Entry 6PPV (X-ray diffraction, 2.05 A resolution); this record covers chains A and B of the 8 polymer chains in the assembly.

# Chain A
Molecule: U6 snRNA-associated Sm-like protein LSm1
Organism: Schizosaccharomyces pombe (strain 972 / ATCC 24843)
UniProt: P87173 (LSM1_SCHPO); residues 1-84 here = UniProt positions 1-84
Chain sequence (86 residues; row label = number of the first residue in the row; numbers below 1 keep their minus sign (Gly-1 is residue -1)):
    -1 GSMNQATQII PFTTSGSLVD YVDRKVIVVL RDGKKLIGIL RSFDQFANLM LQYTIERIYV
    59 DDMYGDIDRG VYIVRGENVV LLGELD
Disordered / not traced: -1 to 14, 84
Sequence notes: expression tag (-1 to 0)

# Chain B
Molecule: U6 snRNA-associated Sm-like protein LSm2
Organism: Schizosaccharomyces pombe (strain 972 / ATCC 24843)
UniProt: O94408 (LSM2_SCHPO); residues 1-96 here = UniProt positions 1-96
Chain sequence (96 residues; row label = number of the first residue in the row):
     1 MLFYSFFKTL IDTEVTVELK NDMSIRGILK SVDQFLNVKL ENISVVDASK YPHMAAVKDL
    61 FIRGSVVRYV HMSSAYVDTI LLADACRRDL ANNKRQ
Disordered / not traced: 94-96

# How chain A and chain B interact
Residue-residue contacts - 33 pairs, chain A then chain B:
  Ser15(A) - Lys39(B)  hydrogen bond (backbone-side chain)
  Leu16(A) - Phe61(B)  hydrophobic
  Asp18(A) - Lys39(B)  salt bridge
  Tyr19(A) - Asp59(B)
  Tyr19(A) - Leu60(B)  hydrogen bond (side chain-backbone)
  Tyr19(A) - Phe61(B)  hydrogen bond (side chain-backbone)
  Ile25(A) - His53(B)
  Ile25(A) - Val57(B)  hydrophobic
  Val27(A) - His53(B)
  Lys33(A) - His53(B)
  Gln43(A) - Phe35(B)
  Phe44(A) - Arg63(B)  hydrogen bond (backbone-side chain)
  Tyr57(A) - Pro52(B)  hydrophobic
  Tyr57(A) - His53(B)
  Asp59(A) - Pro52(B)
  Gly74(A) - Arg63(B)  hydrogen bond (backbone-side chain)
  Glu75(A) - Arg63(B)
  Val77(A) - Arg63(B)
  Val77(A) - Val66(B)
  Val78(A) - Leu19(B)  hydrophobic
  Val78(A) - Asn21(B)
  Val78(A) - Ile62(B)
  Val78(A) - Arg63(B)
  Val78(A) - Val66(B)
  Leu79(A) - Met23(B)  hydrophobic
  Leu79(A) - Phe61(B)
  Leu80(A) - Leu60(B)
  Leu80(A) - Phe61(B)  hydrogen bond (backbone-backbone)
  Gly81(A) - Val57(B)
  Gly81(A) - Asp59(B)
  Glu82(A) - Asp59(B)  hydrogen bond (backbone-backbone)
  Leu83(A) - Ala56(B)
  Leu83(A) - Val57(B)  hydrophobic
Interface residues without a listed pair, chain A (22 interface residues in all): Ala45, Asp60
Interface residues without a listed pair, chain B (18 interface residues in all): Ile25, Met54, Lys58

# Overview
22 residues of chain A face 18 of chain B across their interface; the contacts include 7 hydrogen bonds and 1
salt bridge. Polar contacts include Asp18(A)-Lys39(B), Ser15(A)-Lys39(B) and Tyr19(A)-Leu60(B).
Chain A is U6 snRNA-associated Sm-like protein LSm1 and chain B is U6 snRNA-associated Sm-like protein LSm2,
both from Schizosaccharomyces pombe (strain 972 / ATCC 24843); the structure, Structure of S. pombe Lsm1-7
with RNA, polyuridine with 3' guanosine, was determined by X-ray diffraction together with 6PPN, 6PPP and 6PPQ
from the same study.
